8KCY - chains H and J of the 12 polymer chains in the assembly; structure by electron microscopy, 2.80 A resolution.

[Chain H]
Molecule: Histone H2B type 1-J
From: Homo sapiens
Reference sequence: P06899 (H2B1J_HUMAN); residues -3 to 122 here correspond to UniProt positions 1-126 (UniProt number = residue number + 4)
Amino-acid sequence (129 residues; row label = number of the first residue in the row; numbers below 1 keep their minus sign (Gly-6 is residue -6)):
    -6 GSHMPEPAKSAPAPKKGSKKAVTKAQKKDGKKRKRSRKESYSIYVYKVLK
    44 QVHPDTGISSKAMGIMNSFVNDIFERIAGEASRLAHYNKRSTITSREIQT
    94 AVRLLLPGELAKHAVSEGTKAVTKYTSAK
Unresolved in the structure: -6 to 26, 122
Differences from the reference sequence: expression tag (-6 to -4)
Swiss-Prot annotation at these positions:
  - modified residue: Pro-2 (N-acetylproline), Glu-1 (ADP-ribosyl glutamic acid), Lys2 (N6-(2-hydroxyisobutyryl)lysine), Ser3 (ADP-ribosylserine), Lys8 (N6-(beta-hydroxybutyryl)lysine), Lys9 (N6-(2-hydroxyisobutyryl)lysine), Ser11 (Phosphoserine), Lys12 (N6-acetyllysine), Lys13 (N6-(beta-hydroxybutyryl)lysine), Lys17 (N6-(2-hydroxyisobutyryl)lysine), Lys20 (N6-(2-hydroxyisobutyryl)lysine), Lys21 (N6-(2-hydroxyisobutyryl)lysine), Lys31 (N6-(2-hydroxyisobutyryl)lysine), Glu32 (PolyADP-ribosyl glutamic acid), Ser33 (Phosphoserine), Lys40 (N6-(2-hydroxyisobutyryl)lysine), Lys43 (N6-(2-hydroxyisobutyryl)lysine), Lys54 (N6,N6-dimethyllysine), Arg76 (Dimethylated arginine), Lys82 (N6,N6,N6-trimethyllysine) and 6 more in UniProt
  - glycosylation: Ser109 (O-linked (GlcNAc) serine)
  - cross-link (Glycyl lysine isopeptide (Lys-Gly)): Lys2 (interchain with G-Cter in SUMO2), Lys17 (interchain with G-Cter in SUMO2), Lys31 (interchain with G-Cter in ubiquitin), Lys117 (interchain with G-Cter in ubiquitin)

[Chain J]
Molecule: 193-nt DNA strand
From: synthetic construct
Sequence (193 nucleotides; row label = number of the first residue in the row; numbers below 1 keep their minus sign (DA-96 is residue -96)):
   -96 ATCACGTAATATTGGCCAGCTAGGATCACAATCCCGGTGCCGAGGCCGCT
   -46 CAATTGGTCGTAGACAGCTCTAGCACCGCTTAAACGCACGTACGGATTCC
     4 GTACGTGCGTTTAAGCGGTGCTAGAGCTGTCTACGACCAATTGAGCGGCC
    54 TCGGCACCGGGATTGTGATCCTAGCTGGCCAATATTACGTGAT

[How chain H and chain J interact]
Residue-residue contacts (14; chain H residue first):
  Arg28(H) with DC-46(J), phosphate contact; DT31(J), salt bridge to the phosphate
  Tyr39(H) with DG-53(J), hydrogen bond to the phosphate; DG-52(J), hydrogen bond to the phosphate
  Gly50(H) with DG-53(J), phosphate contact
  Ile51(H) with DA-54(J), sugar contact; DG-53(J), hydrogen bond to the phosphate
  Ser52(H) with DA-54(J), phosphate contact
  Ser53(H) with DA-54(J), hydrogen bond to the phosphate
  Arg83(H) with DG-34(J), phosphate contact; DA-33(J), salt bridge to the phosphate
  Ser84(H) with DG-34(J), hydrogen bond to the phosphate
  Thr85(H) with DA-35(J), hydrogen bond to the phosphate; DG-34(J), hydrogen bond to the phosphate
Other interface residues (no listed pair), chain H (11 interface residues in all): Arg30, Lys54
Other interface residues (no listed pair), chain J (9 interface residues in all): DT-47

[Summary]
11 residues of chain H and 9 residues of chain J are in contact, with 7 hydrogen bonds and 2 salt bridges.
Polar pairs include Tyr39(H)-DG-53(J), Tyr39(H)-DG-52(J) and Ile51(H)-DG-53(J).
Chain H is Histone H2B type 1-J (Homo sapiens) and chain J is a 193-nt DNA strand (synthetic construct); the
structure, Structure of nucleosome complexed with two DEK molecules, was determined by electron microscopy
together with 8KD1 and 8KE0 from the same study.
